PDB entry 6OE7 | X-ray diffraction, 2.20 A resolution | chains A and C of the 3 polymer chains in the assembly

# Chain A
Name: Embryonic stem cell-specific 5-hydroxymethylcytosine-binding protein
From: Homo sapiens
Notes: fragment: SRAP domain
Reference sequence: Q96FZ2 (HMCES_HUMAN); numbering as in UniProt (aligned over 2-270)
Amino-acid sequence (276 residues; numbered 2 to 277; the number before each row is that of its first residue):
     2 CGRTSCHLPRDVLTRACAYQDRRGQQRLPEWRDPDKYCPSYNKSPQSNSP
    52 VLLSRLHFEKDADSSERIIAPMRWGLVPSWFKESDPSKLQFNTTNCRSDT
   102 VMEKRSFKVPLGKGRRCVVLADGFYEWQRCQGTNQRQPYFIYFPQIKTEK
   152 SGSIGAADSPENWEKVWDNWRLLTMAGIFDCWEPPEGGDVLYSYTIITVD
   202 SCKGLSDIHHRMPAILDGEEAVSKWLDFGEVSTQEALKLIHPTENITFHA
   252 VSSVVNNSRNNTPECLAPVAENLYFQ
Disordered / not traced: 149-159, 271-277
Sequence notes: expression tag (271-277)
Reported in the primary citation:
  - binding site for the 12-nt DNA strand: Cys2, His210
  - catalytic residues: Cys2
  - catalytic residues: Glu127, His210 (citing earlier work)
  - mutagenesis - R98A, R212A: decreased binding to ssDNA
  - mutagenesis - R4A, W81E: decreased binding to 3-nt gap DNA

# Chain C
Molecule: 6-nt DNA strand
Sequence (6 nucleotides; row label = number of the first residue in the row):
     1 GTCTGG

# Chain A / chain C interface
Contacting residue pairs (5; chain A residue first):
  Trp81(A) with DG1(C), base contact
  Lys83(A) with DG1(C), base contact
  Arg106(A) with DG1(C), base contact; DT2(C), base contact; DC3(C), sugar contact
Also at the interface, not in a pair above, chain A (4 interface residues in all): Val110
Also at the interface, not in a pair above, chain C (4 interface residues in all): DT4

# Summary
The chain A/chain C interface involves 4 residues from each chain. The paper reports catalytic residues
Cys2(A), Glu127(A) and His210(A); R98A and R212A of chain A reduce binding to ssDNA; 4 substitutions were
tested in all.
Here chain A is Embryonic stem cell-specific 5-hydroxymethylcytosine-binding protein (Homo sapiens) and chain
C is a 6-nt DNA strand. Entry 6OE7 (Crystal structure of HMCES cross-linked to DNA abasic site) was determined
by X-ray diffraction, deposited together with 6OEA, 6OEB and 5KO9.
